2AA3 - chains B and C of the 4 polymer chains in the assembly; structure by X-ray diffraction, 2.05 A resolution.

[Chain B (and C)]
Protein: L-lactate dehydrogenase
Organism: Plasmodium vivax
Notes: EC 1.1.1.27; chain C of this document is another copy of the same molecule, construct and numbering; everything in this record applies to it too
Chain sequence (321 residues; numbered 18 to 335 plus 17 insertion-coded residues; 14 numbers in that range are skipped by the numbering (no residue carries them; nothing is unmodelled there); the number before each row is that of its first residue; a row labelled like 73A-73B holds insertion residues (73A, then the next letters in order)):
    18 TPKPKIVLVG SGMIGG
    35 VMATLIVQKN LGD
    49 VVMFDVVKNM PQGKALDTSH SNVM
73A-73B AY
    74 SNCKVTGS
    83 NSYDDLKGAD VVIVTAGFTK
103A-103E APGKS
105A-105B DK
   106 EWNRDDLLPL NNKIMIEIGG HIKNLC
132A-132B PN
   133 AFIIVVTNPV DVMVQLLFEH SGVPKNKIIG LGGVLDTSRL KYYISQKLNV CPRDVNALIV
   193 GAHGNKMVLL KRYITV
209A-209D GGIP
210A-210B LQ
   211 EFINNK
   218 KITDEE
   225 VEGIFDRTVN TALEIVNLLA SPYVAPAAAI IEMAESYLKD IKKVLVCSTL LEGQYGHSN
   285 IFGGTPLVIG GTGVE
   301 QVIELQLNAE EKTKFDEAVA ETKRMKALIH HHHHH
Not modelled in the structure: 330-335 (chain C: 333-335)
Sequence notes: expression tag (330-335)
Small-molecule neighbours: AP0 (acetyl pyridine adenine dinucleotide, reduced): Val26, Gly27, Ser28, Gly29, Met30, Ile31, Gly32, Phe52, Asp53, Val54, Val55, Met58, Tyr85, Thr97, Ala98, Gly99, Phe100, Ile119, Glu122, Val138, Thr139, Asn140, Val142, Leu163, Leu167, His195, Pro246, Pro250

[Interface between chain B and chain C]
Pairs across the interface (20):
  Thr18(B) with Thr18(C), hydrogen bond (backbone-backbone)
  Pro19(B) with Leu262(C); Lys263(C); Gly295(C)
  Lys20(B) with Lys263(C), hydrogen bond (side chain-backbone); Asp264(C)
  Tyr73B(B) with Arg185(C), hydrogen bond; Lys267(C)
  Asn75(B) with Ile265(C), hydrogen bond (side chain-backbone); Lys266(C)
  Arg185(B) with Tyr73B(C), hydrogen bond
  Tyr261(B) with Thr18(C)
  Leu262(B) with Thr18(C), hydrogen bond (backbone-backbone)
  Lys263(B) with Lys20(C), hydrogen bond (backbone-side chain)
  Asp264(B) with Thr18(C); Lys20(C)
  Ile265(B) with Asn75(C), hydrogen bond (backbone-side chain)
  Lys266(B) with Asn75(C)
  Lys267(B) with Tyr73B(C)
  Gly295(B) with Thr18(C)
Other interface residues (no listed pair), chain B (15 interface residues in all): Asn44
Other interface residues (no listed pair), chain C (13 interface residues in all): Asn44

[Overview]
Chain B and chain C form an interface of 15 and 13 residues respectively; the contacts include 8 hydrogen
bonds. Polar contacts include Lys20(B)-Lys263(C), Tyr73B(B)-Arg185(C) and Asn75(B)-Ile265(C). Bound to chain
B: compound AP0.
Chain B and chain C are both L-lactate dehydrogenase (Plasmodium vivax); the structure, Crystal structure of
Plasmodium vivax lactate dehydrogenase complex with APADH, was determined by X-ray diffraction (same
publication as 2A92 and 2A94).
